9JGI - chains D and N of the 15 polymer chains in the assembly; structure by electron microscopy, 3.50 A resolution.

# Chain D (and N)
Name: tail tube protein
Source organism: Bacillus subtilis
Notes: chain N of this document is another copy of the same molecule, construct and numbering; everything in this record applies to it too
Reference sequence: A0A162TY69 (A0A162TY69_BACIU); numbering as in UniProt (aligned over 1-264)
Sequence (270 residues; numbered 1 to 270; the number before each row is that of its first residue):
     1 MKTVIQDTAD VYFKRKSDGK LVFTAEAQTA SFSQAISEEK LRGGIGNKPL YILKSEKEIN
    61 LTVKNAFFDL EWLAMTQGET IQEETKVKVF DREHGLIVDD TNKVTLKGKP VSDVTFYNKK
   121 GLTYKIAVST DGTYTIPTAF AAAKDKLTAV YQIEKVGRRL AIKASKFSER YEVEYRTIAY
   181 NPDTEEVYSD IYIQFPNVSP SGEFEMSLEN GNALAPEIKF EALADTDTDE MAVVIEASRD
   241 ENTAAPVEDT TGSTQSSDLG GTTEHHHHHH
Disordered / not traced: 242-270
Sequence notes: expression tag (265-270)

# Chain D / chain N interface
Residue-residue contacts - 7 pairs, chain D then chain N:
  Glu-39(D) with Asn-212(N), hydrogen bond
  Leu-41(D) with Gln-28(N)
  Gly-44(D) with Ala-27(N), hydrogen bond (backbone-backbone)
  Ile-45(D) with Asp-10(N); Arg-176(N)
  Gly-46(D) with Asp-7(N), hydrogen bond (backbone-side chain)
  Leu-53(D) with Asn-212(N)
Other interface residues (no listed pair), chain D (9 interface residues in all): Arg-42, Gly-43, Asp-227
Other interface residues (no listed pair), chain N (12 interface residues in all): Thr-8, Ala-25, Ala-66, Phe-67, Lys-146, Ile-178

# In short
9 residues of chain D face 12 of chain N across their interface, with 3 hydrogen bonds. Among the polar pairs
are Glu-39(D)/Asn-212(N), Gly-46(D)/Asp-7(N) and Gly-44(D)/Ala-27(N).
Chain D and chain N are both tail tube protein (Bacillus subtilis); the structure, Architecture of a
pentameric assembly of the tube tail protein, was determined by electron microscopy, deposited together with
9JGH.
